Entry 5OPQ (X-ray diffraction, 1.70 A resolution); this record covers chains A and B.

[Chain A (and B)]
Protein: 3,6-anhydro-D-galactosidase
From: Zobellia galactanivorans
Notes: chain B of this document is another copy of the same molecule, construct and numbering; everything in this record applies to it too
UniProt: G0L004 (G0L004_ZOBGA); residues 1-693 here = UniProt positions 1-693
Sequence (693 residues; row label = number of the first residue in the row):
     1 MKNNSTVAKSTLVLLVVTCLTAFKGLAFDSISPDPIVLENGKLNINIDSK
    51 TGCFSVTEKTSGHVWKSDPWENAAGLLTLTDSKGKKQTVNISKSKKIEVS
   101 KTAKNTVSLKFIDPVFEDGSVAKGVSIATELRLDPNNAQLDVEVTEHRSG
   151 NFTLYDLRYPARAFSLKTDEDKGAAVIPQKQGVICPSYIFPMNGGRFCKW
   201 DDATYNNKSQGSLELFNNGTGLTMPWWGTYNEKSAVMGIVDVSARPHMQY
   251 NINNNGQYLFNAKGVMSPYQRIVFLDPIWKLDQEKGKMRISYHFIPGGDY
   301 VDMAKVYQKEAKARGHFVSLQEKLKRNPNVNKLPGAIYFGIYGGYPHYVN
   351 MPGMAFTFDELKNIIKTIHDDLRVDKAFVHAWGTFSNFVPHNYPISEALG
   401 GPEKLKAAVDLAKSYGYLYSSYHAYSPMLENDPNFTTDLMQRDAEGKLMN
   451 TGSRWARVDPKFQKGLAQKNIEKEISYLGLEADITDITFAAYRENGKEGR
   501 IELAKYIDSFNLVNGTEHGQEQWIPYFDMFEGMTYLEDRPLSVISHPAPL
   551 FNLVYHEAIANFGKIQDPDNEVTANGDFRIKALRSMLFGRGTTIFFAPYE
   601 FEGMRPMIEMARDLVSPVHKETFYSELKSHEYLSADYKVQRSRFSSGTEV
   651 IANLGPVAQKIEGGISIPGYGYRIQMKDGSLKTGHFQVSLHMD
Not modelled in the structure: 1-34
From the paper describing this entry:
  - self-association interface (contacts with another copy of this molecule): Tyr342 to Thr357, Glu430 to Asp459
  - binding site for 2-amino-2-hydroxymethyl-propane-1,3-diol: Cys198, Lys208, His347, Trp455, Leu536, Gln566
  - catalytic residues: Asp202, Asp486, Glu517, Glu531

[Interface between chain A and chain B]
Contacting residue pairs - 165 pairs, chain A then chain B:
  Ile189(A) with Tyr348(B); Met351(B)
  Phe190(A) with Met351(B)
  Pro191(A) with Gly353(B); Met354(B), hydrophobic
  Met192(A) with Met354(B); Ala597(B); Tyr599(B)
  Asn193(A) with Asn570(B); Glu571(B); Phe595(B), hydrogen bond (side chain-backbone); Phe596(B); Tyr599(B); Glu600(B), hydrogen bond
  Gly194(A) with Tyr342(B); Phe595(B); Ala597(B)
  Gly195(A) with Ile565(B); Gln566(B); Phe595(B)
  Arg196(A) with Glu571(B), salt bridge; Val572(B), hydrogen bond (side chain-backbone); Thr573(B)
  Phe197(A) with Tyr342(B); Tyr348(B), hydrophobic; Met351(B), hydrophobic; Met354(B), hydrophobic
  Cys198(A) with Tyr342(B), hydrophobic; His347(B); Ile565(B), hydrophobic
  Lys199(A) with Glu537(B), salt bridge; Gln566(B), hydrogen bond (side chain-backbone)
  Asp201(A) with His347(B); Tyr348(B), hydrogen bond; Arg454(B), salt bridge
  Asp202(A) with His347(B), salt bridge; Trp455(B), hydrogen bond
  Tyr205(A) with Glu430(B); Gly452(B); Arg454(B), hydrogen bond
  Gln257(A) with Thr451(B)
  Asn261(A) with Thr451(B), hydrogen bond; Gly452(B), hydrogen bond (side chain-backbone)
  Ala262(A) with Lys447(B)
  Lys263(A) with Lys447(B)
  Gly264(A) with Leu448(B), hydrogen bond (backbone-backbone); Thr451(B)
  Val265(A) with Thr451(B)
  Met266(A) with Glu430(B); Phe435(B), hydrophobic; Thr451(B); Arg457(B)
  Tyr342(A) with Gly194(B); Phe197(B); Cys198(B), hydrophobic
  His347(A) with Phe197(B); Cys198(B); Asp201(B); Asp202(B), salt bridge
  Tyr348(A) with Ile189(B); Phe197(B), hydrophobic; Asp201(B), hydrogen bond
  Met351(A) with Phe190(B); Phe197(B), hydrophobic
  Gly353(A) with Pro191(B)
  Met354(A) with Pro191(B), hydrophobic; Met192(B); Phe197(B), hydrophobic
  Glu430(A) with Tyr205(B); Met266(B)
  Phe435(A) with Met266(B), hydrophobic
  Lys447(A) with Ala262(B), hydrogen bond (side chain-backbone); Lys263(B)
  Leu448(A) with Gly264(B), hydrogen bond (backbone-backbone)
  Thr451(A) with Gln257(B); Asn261(B), hydrogen bond; Gly264(B); Val265(B); Met266(B)
  Gly452(A) with Asn261(B), hydrogen bond (backbone-side chain)
  Arg454(A) with Asp201(B), salt bridge; Tyr205(B)
  Trp455(A) with Asp202(B), hydrogen bond
  Arg457(A) with Met266(B)
  Glu537(A) with Lys199(B), salt bridge
  Asp538(A) with Asp538(B)
  Ile565(A) with Gly195(B); Cys198(B), hydrophobic
  Gln566(A) with Gly195(B); Lys199(B), hydrogen bond (backbone-side chain)
  Asn570(A) with Asn193(B)
  Glu571(A) with Asn193(B); Arg196(B), salt bridge
  Val572(A) with Arg196(B), hydrogen bond (backbone-side chain); Val572(B), hydrophobic; Gly576(B); Asp577(B); Arg579(B)
  Thr573(A) with Arg196(B); Thr573(B); Ala574(B)
  Ala574(A) with Thr573(B); Ala574(B)
  Gly576(A) with Val572(B)
  Asp577(A) with Val572(B)
  Arg579(A) with Val572(B)
  Ile580(A) with Val572(B), hydrophobic
  Phe595(A) with Asn193(B), hydrogen bond (backbone-side chain); Gly194(B); Gly195(B)
  Phe596(A) with Asn193(B)
  Ala597(A) with Met192(B); Gly194(B)
  Tyr599(A) with Met192(B); Asn193(B); Asp636(B), hydrogen bond; Val657(B)
  Glu600(A) with Asn193(B), hydrogen bond; Pro656(B); Val657(B)
  Gly603(A) with Pro656(B); Val657(B)
  Met604(A) with Pro656(B), hydrophobic
  Met610(A) with Val688(B); Ser689(B); Leu690(B)
  Leu614(A) with Leu690(B), hydrophobic
  Asp636(A) with Tyr599(B), hydrogen bond
  Pro656(A) with Glu600(B); Gly603(B); Met604(B), hydrophobic
  Val657(A) with Tyr599(B); Glu600(B); Gly603(B)
  Tyr672(A) with Leu690(B), hydrophobic; His691(B); Met692(B)
  Thr683(A) with Met692(B); Asp693(B), hydrogen bond
  Gly684(A) with His691(B); Asp693(B)
  His685(A) with Leu690(B); His691(B), hydrogen bond (backbone-backbone)
  Phe686(A) with Ser689(B); Leu690(B), hydrophobic
  Gln687(A) with Gln687(B); Val688(B); Ser689(B), hydrogen bond (backbone-backbone)
  Val688(A) with Met610(B); Gln687(B)
  Ser689(A) with Met610(B); Phe686(B); Gln687(B), hydrogen bond (backbone-backbone)
  Leu690(A) with Met610(B); Leu614(B), hydrophobic; Tyr672(B), hydrophobic; His685(B)
  His691(A) with Gly684(B); His685(B), hydrogen bond (backbone-backbone); Gln687(B)
  Met692(A) with Asp613(B); Tyr672(B); Thr683(B)
  Asp693(A) with Thr683(B), hydrogen bond; Gly684(B)
Other interface residues (no listed pair), chain A (86 interface residues in all): Asn206, Asn255, Arg271, Gly344, Trp382, Asn431, Thr437, Met440, Ser542, Glu602, Asp613, Gln659, Tyr670
Other interface residues (no listed pair), chain B (86 interface residues in all): Asn206, Asn255, Arg271, Gly344, Trp382, Asn431, Thr437, Met440, Ser542, Ile580, Glu602, Pro606, Gln659

[In short]
The chain A/chain B interface involves 86 residues from each chain; the contacts include 28 hydrogen bonds and
8 salt bridges. Polar pairs include Arg196(A)-Glu571(B), Lys199(A)-Glu537(B) and Asp201(A)-Arg454(B). The
paper reports catalytic residues Asp202(A), Asp486(A) and Glu517(A) among others; a binding site for
2-amino-2-hydroxymethyl-propane-1,3-diol at Cys198(A), Lys208(A) and His347(A) among others.
Chain A and chain B are both 3,6-anhydro-D-galactosidase (Zobellia galactanivorans); the structure, A
3,6-anhydro-D-galactosidase produced by Zobellia galactanivorans. This is an exo-lytic enzyme that hydrolyzes
terminal 3,6-anhydro-D-galactose from ..., was determined by X-ray diffraction (same publication as 5OLC).
